1C16 - chains A and B; structure by X-ray diffraction, 3.10 A resolution.

Chain A:
Name: MHC-like protein T22
From: Mus musculus
UniProtKB: Q31615 (Q31615_MOUSE); the author numbering skips numbers that UniProt does not, so the offset changes along the chain: 1-45 = UniProt 29-73; 49-134 = UniProt 74-159; 148-276 = UniProt 160-288
Sequence (260 residues; row label = number of the first residue in the row; note: 16 numbers in that range are skipped by the numbering (no residue carries them; nothing is unmodelled there)):
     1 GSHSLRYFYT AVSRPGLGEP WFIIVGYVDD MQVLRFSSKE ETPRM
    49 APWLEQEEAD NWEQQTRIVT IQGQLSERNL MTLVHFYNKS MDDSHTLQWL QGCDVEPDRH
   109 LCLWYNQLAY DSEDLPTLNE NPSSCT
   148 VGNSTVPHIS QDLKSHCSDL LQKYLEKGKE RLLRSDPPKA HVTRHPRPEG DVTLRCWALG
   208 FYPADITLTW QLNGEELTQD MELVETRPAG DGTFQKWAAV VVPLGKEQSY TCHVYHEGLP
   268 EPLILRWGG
Construct notes: conflict G275 (Glu287 in Q31615), G276 (Pro288 in Q31615)
Disulfides: C101-C164, C110-C133, C203-C259

Chain B:
Name: Protein (beta-2-microglobulin)
From: Homo sapiens
UniProtKB: P61769 (B2MG_HUMAN); residues 1-99 here correspond to UniProt positions 21-119 (UniProt number = residue number + 20)
Sequence (99 residues; numbered 1 to 99; the number before each row is that of its first residue):
     1 IQRTPKIQVY SRHPAENGKS NFLNCYVSGF HPSDIEVDLL KNGERIEKVE HSDLSFSKDW
    61 SFYLLYYTEF TPTEKDEYAC RVNHVTLSQP KIVKWDRDM
Disulfides: C25-C80
Curated features (UniProtKB/Swiss-Prot):
  - modified residue: Q2 (Pyrrolidone carboxylic acid)
  - glycosylation: I1 (N-linked (Glc) (glycation) isoleucine), K19 (N-linked (Glc) (glycation) lysine), K41 (N-linked (Glc) (glycation) lysine), K48 (N-linked (Glc) (glycation) lysine), K58 (N-linked (Glc) (glycation) lysine), K91 (N-linked (Glc) (glycation) lysine), K94 (N-linked (Glc) (glycation) lysine)

Interface between chain A and chain B:
Contacting residue pairs (45):
  F8(A) - F56(B)
  Y9(A) - F56(B)
  T10(A) - F56(B)
  T10(A) - F62(B)
  V12(A) - S33(B)
  W21(A) - L54(B)  hydrophobic
  I23(A) - L54(B)
  V25(A) - D53(B)
  V25(A) - L54(B)
  Y27(A) - Y63(B)
  Q32(A) - D53(B)  hydrogen bond
  R35(A) - D53(B)  salt bridge
  T94(A) - H31(B)
  Q96(A) - H31(B)  hydrogen bond
  Q96(A) - F56(B)
  Q96(A) - W60(B)  hydrogen bond (side chain-backbone)
  Q96(A) - F62(B)
  W97(A) - F56(B)
  Q115(A) - W60(B)
  L116(A) - W60(B)
  A117(A) - W60(B)
  S120(A) - R3(B)  hydrogen bond
  S120(A) - H31(B)
  D122(A) - W60(B)  hydrogen bond
  H192(A) - D98(B)  salt bridge
  R202(A) - D98(B)  hydrogen bond (side chain-backbone)
  R202(A) - M99(B)
  W204(A) - D98(B)
  W204(A) - M99(B)
  V231(A) - Q8(B)
  E232(A) - Q8(B)  hydrogen bond (backbone-side chain)
  R234(A) - Q8(B)  hydrogen bond
  R234(A) - Y10(B)
  R234(A) - M99(B)  hydrogen bond (side chain-backbone)
  P235(A) - Y10(B)  hydrogen bond (backbone-side chain)
  P235(A) - Y26(B)
  A236(A) - R12(B)
  A236(A) - N24(B)
  G237(A) - R12(B)  hydrogen bond (backbone-side chain)
  G237(A) - L65(B)
  D238(A) - R12(B)
  Q242(A) - Y10(B)
  Q242(A) - S11(B)
  Q242(A) - R12(B)  hydrogen bond (side chain-backbone)
  W244(A) - M99(B)  hydrogen bond (side chain-backbone)
Interface residues without a listed pair, chain A (33 interface residues in all): L98, D119, L206
Interface residues without a listed pair, chain B (22 interface residues in all): K6, P14, S55, D59

In short:
The interface between chain A and chain B involves 33 residues on one side and 22 on the other; the contacts
include 13 hydrogen bonds and 2 salt bridges. Polar contacts include R35(A)-D53(B), H192(A)-D98(B) and
Q32(A)-D53(B).
Here chain A is MHC-like protein T22 (Mus musculus) and chain B is Protein (beta-2-microglobulin) (Homo
sapiens). Entry 1C16 (Crystal structure analysis of the gamma/delta T cell ligand T22) was determined by X-ray
diffraction.
